Entry 7KF0 (X-ray diffraction, 2.32 A resolution); this record covers chains A and B of the 6 polymer chains in the assembly.

Chain A:
Molecule: anti-VEGF-A Fab bH1 heavy chain
From: Homo sapiens
Notes: fragment: Fab fragment heavy chain; engineered mutation(s): CDR H3 loop design 13_0346 (ARGGSFYYYYMDV); antibody fragment or engineered binder
Chain sequence (236 residues; row label = number of the first residue in the row; a row labelled like 82A-82C holds insertion residues (82A, then the next letters in order)):
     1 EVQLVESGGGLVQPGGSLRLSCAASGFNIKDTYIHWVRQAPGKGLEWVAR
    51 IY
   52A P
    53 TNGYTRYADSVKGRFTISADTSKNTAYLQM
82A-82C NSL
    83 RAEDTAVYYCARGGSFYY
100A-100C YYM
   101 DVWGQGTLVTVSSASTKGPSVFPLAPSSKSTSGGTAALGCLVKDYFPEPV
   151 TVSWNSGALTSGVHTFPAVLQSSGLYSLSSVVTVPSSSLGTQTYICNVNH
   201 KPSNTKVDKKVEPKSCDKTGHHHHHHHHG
Unresolved in the structure: 215-229
Cystine bridges: Cys22-Cys92, Cys140-Cys196

Chain B:
Molecule: anti-VEGF-A Fab bH1 light chain
From: Homo sapiens
Notes: fragment: Fab fragment light chain; antibody fragment or engineered binder
Chain sequence (218 residues; numbered 1 to 214 plus 4 insertion-coded residues; the number before each row is that of its first residue; a row labelled like 27A-27D holds insertion residues (27A, then the next letters in order)):
     1 DIQMTQSPSSLSASVGDRVTITCRASQ
27A-27D DIPR
    28 SISGYVAWYQQKPGKAPKLLIYWGSYLYSGVPSRFSGSGSGTDFTLTISS
    78 LQPEDFATYYCQQHYTTPPTFGQGTKVEIKRTVAAPSVFIFPPSDEQLKS
   128 GTASVVCLLNNFYPREAKVQWKVDNALQSGNSQESVTEQDSKDSTYSLSS
   178 TLTLSKADYEKHKVYACEVTHQGLSSPVTKSFNRGEC
Unresolved in the structure: 213-214
Cystine bridges: Cys23-Cys88, Cys134-Cys194

Interface between chain A and chain B:
Pairs across the interface - 67 pairs, chain A then chain B:
  Gln39(A) - Gln38(B)  hydrogen bond
  Gln39(A) - Tyr87(B)  hydrogen bond
  Lys43(A) - Tyr87(B)
  Gly44(A) - Tyr87(B)
  Leu45(A) - Pro44(B)  hydrophobic
  Leu45(A) - Tyr87(B)  hydrophobic
  Leu45(A) - Phe98(B)
  Trp47(A) - Pro95(B)  hydrophobic
  Trp47(A) - Pro96(B)
  Arg50(A) - Thr94(B)  hydrogen bond
  Arg58(A) - Thr94(B)
  Tyr91(A) - Gln38(B)  hydrogen bond
  Tyr91(A) - Lys42(B)  hydrogen bond (side chain-backbone)
  Tyr91(A) - Ala43(B)  hydrophobic
  Tyr100(A) - Trp50(B)  hydrophobic
  Tyr100A(A) - Gln89(B)  hydrogen bond (backbone-side chain)
  Tyr100A(A) - His91(B)
  Tyr100B(A) - Tyr36(B)
  Tyr100B(A) - Leu46(B)  hydrophobic
  Tyr100B(A) - Tyr49(B)  hydrophobic
  Tyr100B(A) - Trp50(B)
  Tyr100B(A) - Gln89(B)
  Tyr100B(A) - His91(B)
  Met100C(A) - Tyr36(B)  hydrogen bond (backbone-side chain)
  Met100C(A) - Leu46(B)
  Asp101(A) - Leu46(B)
  Asp101(A) - Tyr55(B)  hydrogen bond
  Trp103(A) - Tyr36(B)
  Trp103(A) - Ala43(B)  hydrophobic
  Trp103(A) - Pro44(B)
  Gly104(A) - Ala43(B)
  Phe122(A) - Ser121(B)
  Phe122(A) - Gln124(B)
  Pro123(A) - Ser121(B)
  Leu124(A) - Phe118(B)
  Leu124(A) - Val133(B)  hydrophobic
  Ala125(A) - Phe118(B)
  Ser127(A) - Ile117(B)  hydrogen bond (side chain-backbone)
  Ser127(A) - Pro119(B)
  Thr135(A) - Phe116(B)
  Ala137(A) - Phe116(B)  hydrophobic
  Ala137(A) - Phe118(B)
  Ala137(A) - Leu135(B)  hydrophobic
  Leu138(A) - Phe118(B)  hydrophobic
  Leu141(A) - Ser131(B)
  Lys143(A) - Gln124(B)
  Lys143(A) - Ser131(B)
  His164(A) - Asn137(B)  hydrogen bond
  His164(A) - Asn138(B)  hydrogen bond
  His164(A) - Ser174(B)  hydrogen bond
  Phe166(A) - Leu135(B)  hydrophobic
  Phe166(A) - Ser162(B)
  Phe166(A) - Thr164(B)
  Phe166(A) - Ser174(B)
  Phe166(A) - Leu175(B)
  Phe166(A) - Ser176(B)
  Pro167(A) - Ser162(B)  hydrogen bond (backbone-side chain)
  Pro167(A) - Val163(B)
  Val169(A) - Gln160(B)
  Val169(A) - Glu161(B)
  Val169(A) - Ser162(B)
  Leu170(A) - Gln160(B)  hydrogen bond (backbone-side chain)
  Gln171(A) - Gln160(B)
  Val181(A) - Leu135(B)  hydrophobic
  Thr183(A) - Asn137(B)
  Lys209(A) - Glu123(B)  salt bridge
  Lys214(A) - Asp122(B)  salt bridge
Other interface residues (no listed pair), chain A (40 interface residues in all): Val37, Tyr99, Val121, Pro126, Ala136
Other interface residues (no listed pair), chain B (41 interface residues in all): Ala34, Asp167, Thr180, Phe209

Summary:
40 residues of chain A and 41 residues of chain B are in contact; the contacts include 14 hydrogen bonds and 2
salt bridges. Among the polar pairs are Lys209(A)-Glu123(B), Lys214(A)-Asp122(B) and Gln39(A)-Gln38(B).
Here chain A is anti-VEGF-A Fab bH1 heavy chain and chain B is anti-VEGF-A Fab bH1 light chain, both from Homo
sapiens. Entry 7KF0 (Crystal structure of bH1 Fab variant (CDR H3 loop design 13_0346) in complex with VEGF)
was determined by X-ray diffraction.
